PDB entry 7Q99 | X-ray diffraction, 2.55 A resolution | chains C and E of the 5 polymer chains in the assembly

== Chain C ==
Name: Asn-leu-ser-ala-leu-gly-ile-phe-ser-thr
Sequence (10 residues; row label = number of the first residue in the row):
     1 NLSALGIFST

== Chain E ==
Name: Mel5 Human TCR, beta chain
From: Homo sapiens
Sequence (244 residues; row label = number of the first residue in the row):
     1 SQTIHQWPATLVQPVGSPLSLECTVEGTSNPNLYWYRQAAGRGLQLLFYS
    51 VGIGQISSEVPQNLSASRPQDRQFILSSKKLLLSDSGFYLCAWSETGLGT
   101 GELFFGEGSRLTVLEDLKNVFPPEVAVFEPSEAEISHTQKATLVCLATGF
   151 YPDHVELSWWVNGKEVHSGVCTDPQPLKEQPALNDSRYALSSRLRVSATF
   201 WQDPRNHFRCQVQFYGLSENDEWTQDRAKPVTQIVSAEAWGRAD
Cystine bridges: Cys23-Cys91, Cys145-Cys210

== Chain C / chain E interface ==
Residue-residue contacts - 11 pairs, chain C then chain E:
  Ser3(C) with Leu98(E)
  Ala4(C) with Leu98(E); Gly99(E)
  Leu5(C) with Leu98(E); Gly99(E)
  Gly6(C) with Leu98(E), hydrogen bond (backbone-backbone)
  Ile7(C) with Gly97(E); Leu98(E), hydrogen bond (backbone-backbone); Gly99(E)
  Phe8(C) with Glu95(E)
  Ser9(C) with Thr96(E)
Interface residues without a listed pair, chain E (6 interface residues in all): Thr100

== Overview ==
Chain C and chain E form an interface of 7 and 6 residues respectively, with 2 hydrogen bonds. The backbones
hydrogen-bond at Gly6(C)-Leu98(E) and Ile7(C)-Leu98(E).
Here chain C is Asn-leu-ser-ala-leu-gly-ile-phe-ser-thr and chain E is Mel5 Human TCR, beta chain (Homo
sapiens). Entry 7Q99 (MHC Class I A02 Allele presenting NLSALGIFST, in complex with Mel5 TCR) was determined
by X-ray diffraction together with 7ZUC, 7Q98, 7Q9A and 7Q9B from the same study.
